4QUY - chains B and C of the 28 polymer chains in the assembly; structure by X-ray diffraction, 2.80 A resolution.

Chain B:
Name: Proteasome subunit alpha type-3
From: Saccharomyces cerevisiae
Notes: EC 3.4.25.1
Reference sequence: P23638 (PSA3_YEAST); residues 0-257 here correspond to UniProt positions 1-258 (UniProt number = residue number + 1)
Chain sequence (258 residues; row label = number of the first residue in the row; numbering starts at 0):
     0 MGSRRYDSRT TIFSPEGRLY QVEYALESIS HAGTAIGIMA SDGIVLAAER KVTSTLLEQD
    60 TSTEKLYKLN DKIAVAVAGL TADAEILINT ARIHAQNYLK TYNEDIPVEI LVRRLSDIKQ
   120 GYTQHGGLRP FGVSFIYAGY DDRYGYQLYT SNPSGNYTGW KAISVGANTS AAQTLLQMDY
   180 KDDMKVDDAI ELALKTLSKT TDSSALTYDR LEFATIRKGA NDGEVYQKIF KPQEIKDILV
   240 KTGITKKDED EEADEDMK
Unresolved in the structure: 0, 245-257
UniProt features mapped onto this chain:
  - cross-link (Glycyl lysine isopeptide (Lys-Gly)): Lys99 (interchain with G-Cter in ubiquitin), Lys198 (interchain with G-Cter in ubiquitin), Lys230 (interchain with G-Cter in ubiquitin)

Chain C:
Name: Proteasome subunit alpha type-4
From: Saccharomyces cerevisiae
Notes: EC 3.4.25.1
Reference sequence: P40303 (PSA4_YEAST); residues -1 to 252 here correspond to UniProt positions 1-254 (UniProt number = residue number + 2)
Chain sequence (254 residues; numbered -1 to 252; the number before each row is that of its first residue; numbers below 1 keep their minus sign (Met-1 is residue -1)):
    -1 MSGYDRALSI FSPDGHIFQV EYALEAVKRG TCAVGVKGKN CVVLGCERRS TLKLQDTRIT
    59 PSKVSKIDSH VVLSFSGLNA DSRILIEKAR VEAQSHRLTL EDPVTVEYLT RYVAGVQQRY
   119 TQSGGVRPFG VSTLIAGFDP RDDEPKLYQT EPSGIYSSWS AQTIGRNSKT VREFLEKNYD
   179 RKEPPATVEE CVKLTVRSLL EVVQTGAKNI EITVVKPDSD IVALSSEEIN QYVTQIEQEK
   239 QEQQEQDKKK KSNH
Unresolved in the structure: -1 to 0, 241-252
UniProt features mapped onto this chain:
  - modified residue: Thr58 (Phosphothreonine)

How chain B and chain C interact:
Contacting residue pairs (74):
  Arg3(B) - Arg4(C)
  Asp6(B) - Tyr2(C)  hydrogen bond
  Asp6(B) - Arg4(C)  salt bridge
  Arg8(B) - Arg4(C)
  Thr10(B) - Leu6(C)
  Thr10(B) - Arg125(C)
  Ile11(B) - Leu6(C)  hydrophobic
  Ile11(B) - Gln17(C)
  Phe12(B) - Gln17(C)  hydrogen bond (backbone-side chain)
  Phe12(B) - Tyr20(C)  hydrophobic
  Phe12(B) - Ala21(C)  hydrophobic
  Phe12(B) - Leu76(C)  hydrophobic
  Phe12(B) - Arg125(C)
  Phe12(B) - Pro126(C)
  Phe12(B) - Gly128(C)
  Ser13(B) - Tyr20(C)
  Pro14(B) - Tyr20(C)  hydrophobic
  Pro14(B) - Glu23(C)
  Glu15(B) - Glu23(C)
  Glu15(B) - Arg27(C)  hydrogen bond (backbone-side chain)
  Gly16(B) - Tyr20(C)
  Gly16(B) - Glu23(C)
  Gly16(B) - Ala24(C)
  Gly16(B) - Arg27(C)
  Arg17(B) - Arg27(C)
  Leu18(B) - Arg125(C)
  Met38(B) - Asp54(C)
  Met38(B) - Arg56(C)
  Arg112(B) - Arg81(C)
  Ser115(B) - Arg81(C)  hydrogen bond (backbone-side chain)
  Asp116(B) - Arg81(C)  salt bridge
  Gln119(B) - Ala78(C)
  Gln119(B) - Asp79(C)
  Gln119(B) - Ile82(C)
  Thr122(B) - Arg125(C)  hydrogen bond (backbone-side chain)
  Gln123(B) - Tyr118(C)
  Gln123(B) - Gly123(C)
  Gln123(B) - Val124(C)
  Gln123(B) - Arg125(C)  hydrogen bond (backbone-backbone)
  Gln123(B) - Phe127(C)
  His124(B) - Gly123(C)
  His124(B) - Val124(C)
  Gly125(B) - Tyr2(C)
  Gly125(B) - Gly123(C)
  Gly126(B) - Tyr2(C)
  Tyr143(B) - Arg56(C)  hydrogen bond (backbone-side chain)
  Tyr143(B) - Ile57(C)  hydrophobic
  Tyr145(B) - Arg56(C)  hydrogen bond (backbone-side chain)
  Gln146(B) - Ile57(C)
  Leu147(B) - Ile57(C)
  Tyr148(B) - Ile57(C)
  Ser153(B) - Ala78(C)
  Gly154(B) - Ala78(C)
  Gly154(B) - Arg81(C)  hydrogen bond (backbone-side chain)
  Asn155(B) - Asn77(C)
  Asn155(B) - Ala78(C)
  Tyr156(B) - Pro59(C)  hydrophobic
  Tyr156(B) - Arg81(C)
  Gly158(B) - Gln53(C)
  Gly158(B) - Asp54(C)  hydrogen bond (backbone-backbone)
  Gly158(B) - Ile57(C)
  Gly158(B) - Thr58(C)  hydrogen bond (backbone-side chain)
  Trp159(B) - Leu50(C)  hydrophobic
  Trp159(B) - Lys51(C)
  Trp159(B) - Leu52(C)
  Trp159(B) - Gln53(C)
  Trp159(B) - Asp54(C)
  Lys160(B) - Leu52(C)  hydrogen bond (backbone-backbone)
  Lys160(B) - Gln53(C)
  Lys160(B) - Asp54(C)
  Ala161(B) - Leu52(C)
  Gln172(B) - Leu52(C)
  Leu175(B) - Leu52(C)
  Gln176(B) - Leu52(C)
Other interface residues (no listed pair), chain B (41 interface residues in all): Glu108, Thr157, Tyr179

Overview:
The interface between chain B and chain C involves 41 residues on one side and 31 on the other, with 12
hydrogen bonds and 2 salt bridges. Polar contacts include Asp6(B)-Arg4(C), Asp116(B)-Arg81(C) and
Asp6(B)-Tyr2(C).
Here chain B is Proteasome subunit alpha type-3 and chain C is Proteasome subunit alpha type-4, both from
Saccharomyces cerevisiae. Entry 4QUY (yCP beta5-A49S-mutant) was determined by X-ray diffraction together with
4QUX, 4QV0, 4QV1, 4QV3, 4QV4, 4QV5 and 42 further entries from the same study.
